5FWU - chain A; structure by X-ray diffraction, 2.80 A resolution.

# Chain A
Molecule: Kremen protein 1
Organism: Homo sapiens
Notes: fragment: ecd, residues 29-373
UniProt: Q96MU8 (KREM1_HUMAN); the construct has insertions or renumbered stretches relative to UniProt, so the offset changes along the chain: 29-324 = UniProt 29-324; 336-384 = UniProt 325-373
Amino-acid sequence (406 residues; each row starts with the number of its first residue; numbers below 1 keep their minus sign (Met-10 is residue -10)):
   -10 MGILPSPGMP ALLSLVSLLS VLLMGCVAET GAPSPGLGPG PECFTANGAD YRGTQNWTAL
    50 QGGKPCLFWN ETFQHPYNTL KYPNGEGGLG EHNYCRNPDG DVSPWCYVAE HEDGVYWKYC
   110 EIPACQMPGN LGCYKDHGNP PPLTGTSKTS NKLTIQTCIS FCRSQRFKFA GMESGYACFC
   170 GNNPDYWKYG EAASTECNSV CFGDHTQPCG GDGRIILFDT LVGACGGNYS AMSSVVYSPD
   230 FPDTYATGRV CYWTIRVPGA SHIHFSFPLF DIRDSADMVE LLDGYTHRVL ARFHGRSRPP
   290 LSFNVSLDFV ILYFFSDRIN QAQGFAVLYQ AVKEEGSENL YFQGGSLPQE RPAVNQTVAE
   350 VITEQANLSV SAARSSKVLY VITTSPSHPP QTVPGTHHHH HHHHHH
Unresolved in the structure: -10 to 29, 98-104, 234-237, 285-287, 305-312, 323-395
Construct notes: initiating methionine (-10); expression tag (-9 to 28, 385-395); insertion (325-335)
Curated features (UniProtKB/Swiss-Prot):
  - glycosylation (N-linked (GlcNAc...) asparagine): Asn45, Asn59, Asn217, Asn293, Asn344, Asn356
Disulfide bonds: Cys32-Cys114, Cys55-Cys95, Cys84-Cys109, Cys122-Cys186, Cys147-Cys167, Cys151-Cys169, Cys190-Cys198, Cys214-Cys240
Glycans and other covalent adducts: N-acetylglucosamine (NAG) linked to Asn45, Asn59
What the authors report for this chain:
  - disease-associated variants - F207S: decreased stability (proposed by the authors, not directly observed)

# Overview
N-acetylglucosamine is covalently linked to Asn45 and Asn59. The paper reports that F207S reduces stability.
Chain A is Kremen protein 1 (Homo sapiens); the structure, Wnt modulator Kremen crystal form II at 2.8A, was
determined by X-ray diffraction, deposited together with 5FWS, 5FWV and 5FWW.
